PDB entry 4RIY | X-ray diffraction, 2.98 A resolution | chains A and B

# Chain A
Name: Receptor tyrosine-protein kinase erbB-3
Organism: Homo sapiens
Notes: EC 2.7.10.1; fragment: kinase domain
UniProtKB: P21860 (ERBB3_HUMAN); residues 679-1001 here correspond to UniProt positions 698-1020 (UniProt number = residue number + 19)
Amino-acid sequence (326 residues; numbered 676 to 1001; the number before each row is that of its first residue):
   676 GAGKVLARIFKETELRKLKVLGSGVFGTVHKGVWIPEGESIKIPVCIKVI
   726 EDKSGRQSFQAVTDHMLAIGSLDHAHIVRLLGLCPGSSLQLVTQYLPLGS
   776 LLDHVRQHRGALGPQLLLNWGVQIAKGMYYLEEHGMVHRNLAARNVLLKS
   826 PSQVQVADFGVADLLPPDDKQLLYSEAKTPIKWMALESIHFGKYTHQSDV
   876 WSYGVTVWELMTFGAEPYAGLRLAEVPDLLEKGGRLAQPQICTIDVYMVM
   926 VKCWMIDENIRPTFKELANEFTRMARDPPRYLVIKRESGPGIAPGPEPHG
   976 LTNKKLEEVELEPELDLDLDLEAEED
Not modelled in the structure: 676-679, 843-854, 961-1001
Construct notes: expression tag (676-678); engineered mutation Gly909 (Glu928 in P21860)
Ion coordination: Mg2+: Asn820, Asp833 (together with AMP-PNP)
Ligand contacts: AMP-PNP (ANP; phosphoaminophosphonic acid-adenylate ester): Leu696, Gly697, Ser698, Gly699, Val700, Gly702, Val704, Cys721, Lys723, Thr768, Gln769, Tyr770, Leu771, Asn815, Arg819, Asn820, Leu822, Asp833
Curated features (UniProtKB/Swiss-Prot):
  - active site: Asn815 (Proton acceptor)
  - binding site (ATP): Leu696 to Val704, Lys723, Gln769 to Leu771, Asn815 to Asn820
  - modified residue: Ser963 (Phosphoserine)
From the paper describing this entry:
  - disease-associated variants - Q790R, S827I: increased catalytic activity on containing the JM-latch
  - disease-associated variants - Q790R, S827I: unchanged catalytic activity on lacks the JM-latch
  - disease-associated variants - Q790R: increased catalytic activity with Epidermal growth factor receptor (chain B)
  - mutagenesis - Q790R, S827I: unchanged catalytic activity on lacks the JM-latch

# Chain B
Name: Epidermal growth factor receptor
Organism: Homo sapiens
Notes: EC 2.7.10.1; fragment: kinase domain
UniProtKB: P00533 (EGFR_HUMAN); residues 658-998 here correspond to UniProt positions 682-1022 (UniProt number = residue number + 24)
Amino-acid sequence (345 residues; row label = number of the first residue in the row):
   654 GAMGLLQERELVEPLTPSGEAPNQALLRILKETEFKKIKVLGSGAFGTVY
   704 KGLWIPEGEKVKIPVAIKELREATSPKANKEILDEAYVMASVDNPHVCRL
   754 LGICLTSTVQLITQLMPFGCLLDYVREHKDNIGSQYLLNWCVQIAKGMNY
   804 LEDRRLVHRDLAARNVLVKTPQHVKITDFGLAKLLGAEEKEYHAEGGKVP
   854 IKWMALESILHRIYTHQSDVWSYGVTVWELMTFGSKPYDGIPASEISSIL
   904 EKGERLPQPPICTIDVYMIMRKCWMIDADSRPKFRELIIEFSKMARDPQR
   954 YLVIQGDERMHLPSPTDSNAYRAAMDEEDMDDVVDADEYLIPQQG
Not modelled in the structure: 654-663, 848-851, 961-998
Construct notes: expression tag (654-657); engineered mutation Arg924 (Val948 in P00533), Ala973 (Phe997 in P00533), Ala977 (Leu1001 in P00533)
Ion coordination: Mg2+: Asn818 (together with ADP)
Ligand contacts: ADP (adenosine-5'-diphosphate): Leu694, Phe699, Val702, Ala719, Lys721, Thr766, Gln767, Leu768, Met769, Gly772, Cys773, Arg817, Asn818, Leu820, Thr830, Asp831
Curated features (UniProtKB/Swiss-Prot):
  - region: Leu664 to Leu680 (Important for dimerization, phosphorylation and activation)
  - active site: Asp813 (Proton acceptor)
  - binding site (ATP): Leu694 to Val702, Lys721, Thr766, Gln767, Asp831
  - site: Tyr992 (Important for interaction with PIK3C2B)
  - modified residue: Thr669 (Phosphothreonine), Ser671 (Phosphoserine), Lys721 (N6-(2-hydroxyisobutyryl)lysine), Tyr845 (Phosphotyrosine), Ser967 (Phosphoserine), Ser971 (Phosphoserine), Tyr974 (Phosphotyrosine), Tyr992 (Phosphotyrosine)
  - cross-link (Glycyl lysine isopeptide (Lys-Gly)): Lys692 (interchain with G-Cter in ubiquitin), Lys713 (interchain with G-Cter in ubiquitin), Lys730 (interchain with G-Cter in ubiquitin), Lys733 (interchain with G-Cter in ubiquitin), Lys843 (interchain with G-Cter in ubiquitin), Lys905 (interchain with G-Cter in ubiquitin), Lys936 (interchain with G-Cter in ubiquitin), Lys946 (interchain with G-Cter in ubiquitin)
From the paper describing this entry:
  - mutagenesis - E687A, E710A: increased catalytic activity with Receptor tyrosine-protein kinase erbB-3 (chain A)
  - mutagenesis - E687A/E710A: decreased stability (proposed by the authors, not directly observed)
  - mutagenesis - I682Q/E907G (8-fold): increased catalytic activity
  - mutagenesis - V924R/F973A/L977A: unchanged catalytic activity with Receptor tyrosine-protein kinase erbB-3 (chain A)

# Interface between chain A and chain B
Pairs across the interface - 57 pairs, chain A then chain B:
  Gln790(A) with Val665(B); Glu666(B), hydrogen bond (side chain-backbone); Leu668(B)
  Asn794(A) with Val665(B); Glu666(B), hydrogen bond (side chain-backbone)
  Gln798(A) with Leu664(B)
  Ser827(A) with Leu664(B)
  Gln828(A) with Leu664(B)
  Leu904(A) with Lys684(B)
  Glu906(A) with Thr759(B)
  Lys907(A) with Lys684(B); Glu685(B), hydrogen bond (backbone-backbone); Thr686(B); Cys757(B), hydrogen bond (backbone-side chain); Thr759(B)
  Gly908(A) with Ile682(B); Leu683(B); Cys757(B); Leu758(B), hydrogen bond (backbone-backbone); Thr759(B)
  Arg910(A) with Ile682(B); Leu758(B), hydrogen bond (side chain-backbone)
  Gln913(A) with Ala678(B), hydrogen bond (side chain-backbone); Leu679(B); Leu680(B), hydrogen bond (side chain-backbone)
  Thr918(A) with Pro675(B); Asn676(B)
  Ile919(A) with Asn676(B), hydrogen bond (backbone-backbone); Ala678(B); Tyr740(B), hydrophobic; Ala743(B), hydrophobic
  Asp920(A) with Asn676(B); Tyr740(B), hydrogen bond
  Tyr922(A) with Leu680(B); Ile682(B)
  Met923(A) with Leu680(B), hydrophobic; Leu736(B), hydrophobic
  Val926(A) with Leu758(B), hydrophobic
  Met930(A) with Leu736(B), hydrophobic; Leu758(B), hydrophobic
  Ile931(A) with Thr759(B); Ser760(B)
  Ile935(A) with Ala726(B), hydrophobic; Asn732(B)
  Thr947(A) with Glu666(B)
  Ala950(A) with Leu668(B)
  Arg951(A) with Glu666(B), salt bridge; Pro667(B); Leu668(B); Thr669(B), hydrogen bond (backbone-backbone)
  Asp952(A) with Pro670(B); Ser671(B), hydrogen bond (side chain-backbone)
  Pro953(A) with Leu668(B)
  Pro954(A) with Pro675(B)
  Arg955(A) with Glu673(B); Pro675(B)
  Val958(A) with Pro675(B), hydrophobic
Interface residues without a listed pair, chain A (31 interface residues in all): Leu905, Gly909, Asn934
Interface residues without a listed pair, chain B (32 interface residues in all): Ala674, Gln677, Glu725, Pro729

# Overview
Chain A and chain B form an interface of 31 and 32 residues respectively; the contacts include 12 hydrogen
bonds and 1 salt bridge. Polar contacts include Arg951(A)-Glu666(B), Gln790(A)-Glu666(B) and
Asn794(A)-Glu666(B). The paper reports that Q790R and S827I of chain A increase catalytic activity on
containing the JM-latch; E687A and E710A of chain B increase catalytic activity with Receptor tyrosine-protein
kinase erbB-3 (chain A); 7 substitutions were tested in all.
Here chain A is Receptor tyrosine-protein kinase erbB-3 and chain B is Epidermal growth factor receptor, both
from Homo sapiens. Entry 4RIY (Crystal structure of an EGFR/HER3 kinase domain heterodimer containing the
cancer-associated HER3-E909G mutation) was determined by X-ray diffraction (same publication as 4RIW and
4RIX).
